7T2R - chains C and H of the 10 polymer chains in the assembly; structure by electron microscopy, 3.20 A resolution.

Chain C (and H):
Protein: NiFe hydrogenase subunit C
From: Acetomicrobium mobile
Notes: chain H of this document is another copy of the same molecule, construct and numbering; everything in this record applies to it too
Reference sequence: I4BYB8 (I4BYB8_ACEMN); residues 1-156 here = UniProt positions 1-156
Chain sequence (156 residues; row label = number of the first residue in the row):
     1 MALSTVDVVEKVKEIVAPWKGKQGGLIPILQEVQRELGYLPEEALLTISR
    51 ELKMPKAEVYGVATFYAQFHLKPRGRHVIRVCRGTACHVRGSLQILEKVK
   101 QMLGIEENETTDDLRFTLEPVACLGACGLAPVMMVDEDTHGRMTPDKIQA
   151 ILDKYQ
Not modelled in the structure: 1-4
Bound ions: 2Fe-2S cluster Fe: Cys87, Cys127
Small-molecule neighbours: 2Fe-2S cluster (FES): Cys82, Gly84, Ala86, Cys87, Cys123, Leu124, Gly125, Ala126, Cys127, Val132

Interface between chain C and chain H:
Contacting residue pairs (8; chain C residue first):
  Arg76(C) with Arg76(H); Arg115(H); Gln156(H)
  Asp113(C) with Asp113(H)
  Leu114(C) with Arg115(H)
  Arg115(C) with Arg76(H); Leu114(H), hydrogen bond (side chain-backbone)
  Gln156(C) with Arg76(H)

In short:
The chain C/chain H interface involves 5 residues from each chain, with 1 hydrogen bond. The hydrogen-bonded
pair is Arg115(C)-Leu114(H). Bound to chain C: 2Fe-2S cluster. Cys87(C) and Cys127(C) form the 2Fe-2S cluster
Fe site.
Chain C and chain H are both NiFe hydrogenase subunit C (Acetomicrobium mobile); the structure, Structure of
electron bifurcating Ni-Fe hydrogenase complex HydABCSL in FMN-free apo state, was determined by electron
microscopy, deposited together with 7T30.
